PDB entry 8YKD | electron microscopy, 2.90 A resolution | chains B and N of the 6 polymer chains in the assembly

# Chain B
Protein: Guanine nucleotide-binding protein G(I)/G(S)/G(T) subunit beta-1
Reference sequence: P62871 (GBB1_BOVIN); residue numbers follow UniProt; this construct covers 2-340
Chain sequence (358 residues; each row starts with the number of its first residue; numbers below 1 keep their minus sign (Met-17 is residue -17)):
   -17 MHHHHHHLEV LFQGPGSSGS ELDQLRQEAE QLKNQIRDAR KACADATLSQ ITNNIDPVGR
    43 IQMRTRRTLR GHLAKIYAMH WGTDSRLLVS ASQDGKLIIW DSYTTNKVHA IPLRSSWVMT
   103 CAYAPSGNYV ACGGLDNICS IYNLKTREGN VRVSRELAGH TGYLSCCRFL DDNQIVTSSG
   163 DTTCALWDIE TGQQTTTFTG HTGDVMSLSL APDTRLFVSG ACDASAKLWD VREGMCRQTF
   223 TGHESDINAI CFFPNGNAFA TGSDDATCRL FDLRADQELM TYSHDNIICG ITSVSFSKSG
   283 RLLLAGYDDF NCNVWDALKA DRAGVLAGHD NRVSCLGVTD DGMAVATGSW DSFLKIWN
Disordered / not traced: -17 to 3
Construct notes: initiating methionine (-17); expression tag (-16 to 1)
UniProt features mapped onto this chain:
  - modified residue: Ser2 (N-acetylserine), His266 (Phosphohistidine)

# Chain N
Protein: Nanobody-35
Notes: antibody fragment or engineered binder
Chain sequence (128 residues; each row starts with the number of its first residue):
     1 QVQLQESGGG LVQPGGSLRL SCAASGFTFS NYKMNWVRQA PGKGLEWVSD ISQSGASISY
    61 TGSVKGRFTI SRDNAKNTLY LQMNSLKPED TAVYYCARCP APFTRDCFDV TSTTYAYRGQ
   121 GTQVTVSS
Disordered / not traced: 128
Cystine bridges: Cys22-Cys96, Cys99-Cys107

# How chain B and chain N interact
Pairs across the interface (24):
  Glu12(B) with Gln3(N)
  Lys15(B) with Gln1(N)
  Thr184(B) with Thr114(N)
  Cys204(B) with Ala116(N); Tyr117(N), hydrogen bond (backbone-side chain)
  Asp205(B) with Ala116(N); Tyr117(N)
  Ala206(B) with Val2(N), hydrophobic; Tyr117(N), hydrogen bond (backbone-side chain)
  Thr223(B) with Gln1(N)
  Glu226(B) with Val2(N); Gly26(N); Phe27(N); Thr28(N); Tyr32(N); Arg98(N), hydrogen bond (backbone-side chain)
  Ser227(B) with Pro100(N); Tyr117(N), hydrogen bond (backbone-side chain)
  Asp228(B) with Tyr117(N), hydrogen bond
  Asp246(B) with Ala101(N); Pro102(N)
  Asp247(B) with Tyr32(N); Pro102(N)
  Ile270(B) with Phe103(N)
Also at the interface, not in a pair above, chain B (15 interface residues in all): His225, Ala248

# In short
The chain B/chain N interface involves 15 residues from each chain; the contacts include 5 hydrogen bonds.
Among the polar pairs are Cys204(B)-Tyr117(N), Ala206(B)-Tyr117(N) and Glu226(B)-Arg98(N).
Chain B is Guanine nucleotide-binding protein G(I)/G(S)/G(T) subunit beta-1 and chain N is Nanobody-35; the
structure, Cryo-EM structure of ADGRG2-Gs complex with NTF nanobody, was determined by electron microscopy.
